PDB entry 7FNE | X-ray diffraction, 1.57 A resolution | chains A and B

Chain A:
Protein: Pre-mRNA-splicing factor 8
Source organism: Saccharomyces cerevisiae S288C
UniProt: P33334 (PRP8_YEAST); residues 1836-2090 here = UniProt positions 1836-2090
Chain sequence (258 residues; numbered 1833 to 2090; the number before each row is that of its first residue):
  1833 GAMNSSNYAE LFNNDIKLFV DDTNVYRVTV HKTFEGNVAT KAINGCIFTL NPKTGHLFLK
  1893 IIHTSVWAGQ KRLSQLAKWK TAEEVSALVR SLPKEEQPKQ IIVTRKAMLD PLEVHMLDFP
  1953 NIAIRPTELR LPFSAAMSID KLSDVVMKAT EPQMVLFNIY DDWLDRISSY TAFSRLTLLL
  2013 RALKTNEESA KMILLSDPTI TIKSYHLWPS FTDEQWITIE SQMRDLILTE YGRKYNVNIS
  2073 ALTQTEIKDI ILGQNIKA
Disordered / not traced: 2070-2090
Sequence notes: expression tag (1833-1835)
Residues lining bound ligands: N-(pentan-3-yl)-N'-(pyridin-3-yl)urea (W0C): Lys1892, Glu1915, Glu1916, Ala1919, Leu1920, Ser1923, Met1986
UniProt features mapped onto this chain:
  - mutagenesis: Asp1853 (D1853A: Alters protein folding. Severely impaired growth. Strongly reduced growth at 35 degrees Celsius; when associated with A-1854; D1853N: Reduced growth at 30 degrees Celsius ...), Asp1854 (D1854A: Reduced growth at 30 degrees Celsius. Strongly reduced growth at 16 degrees Celsius. Strongly reduced growth at 35 degrees Celsius; when associated with A-1853 ...), Thr1855 (T1855A: Reduced growth at 30 degrees Celsius. Strongly reduced growth at 16 degrees Celsius), Thr1936 (T1936A: Reduced growth at 30 degrees Celsius. Strongly reduced growth at 16 degrees Celsius), Arg1937 (R1937K: Severely impaired growth. Reduced growth at 30 degrees Celsius. Strongly reduced growth at 16 degrees Celsius)

Chain B:
Protein: A1 cistron-splicing factor AAR2
Source organism: Saccharomyces cerevisiae S288C
UniProt: P32357 (AAR2_YEAST); aligned to UniProt positions 1-317 over residues 1-317
Chain sequence (308 residues; row label = number of the first residue in the row; note: 13 numbers in that range are skipped by the numbering (no residue carries them; nothing is unmodelled there); numbers below 1 keep their minus sign (Gly-3 is residue -3)):
    -3 GAMAMNTVPF TSAPIEVTIG IDQYSFNVKE NQPFHGIKDI PIGHVHVIHF QHADNSSMRY
    57 GYWFDCRMGN FYIQYDPKDG LYKMMEERDG AKFENIVHNF KERQMMVSYP KIDEDDTWYN
   117 LTEFVQMDKI RKIVRKDENQ FSYVDSSMTT VQENEL
   166 SSSSSDPAHS LNYTVINFKS REAIRPGHEM EDFLDKSYYL NTVMLQGIFK NSSNYFGELQ
   226 FAFLNAMFFG NYGSSLQWHA MIELICSSAT VPKHMLDKLD EILYYQIKTL PEQYSDILLN
   286 ERVWNICLYS SFQKNSLHNT EKIMENKYPE LL
Disordered / not traced: -3 to 0, 166-169
Sequence notes: expression tag (-3 to 0); conflict Ser166 (Leu153 in P32357), Ser167 (Lys154 in P32357), Ser170 (Asp in P32357)
UniProt features mapped onto this chain:
  - region: Leu261 to Ile282 (Leucine-zipper)
  - modified residue: Ser253 (Phosphoserine), Thr274 (Phosphothreonine)

Interface between chain A and chain B:
Pairs across the interface - 18 pairs, chain A then chain B:
  Gln1907(A) - Met195(B)
  Gln1907(A) - Leu199(B)
  Leu1908(A) - Met195(B)  hydrophobic
  Trp1911(A) - Glu194(B)
  Trp1911(A) - Met195(B)  hydrophobic
  Trp1911(A) - Phe198(B)  hydrophobic
  Asp1942(A) - Lys184(B)  salt bridge
  Asp1942(A) - Phe198(B)
  Glu1945(A) - Lys184(B)  salt bridge
  Val1946(A) - Ile189(B)  hydrophobic
  Val1946(A) - Glu194(B)
  Val1946(A) - Phe198(B)  hydrophobic
  His1947(A) - Glu194(B)  salt bridge
  Leu1949(A) - Lys184(B)
  Leu1949(A) - Ser185(B)
  Leu1949(A) - Arg186(B)
  Leu1949(A) - Ile189(B)  hydrophobic
  Asp1950(A) - Arg186(B)  salt bridge

Overview:
9 residues of chain A and 8 residues of chain B are in contact; the contacts include 4 salt bridges. Polar
pairs include Asp1942(A)-Lys184(B), Glu1945(A)-Lys184(B) and His1947(A)-Glu194(B). Ligands of chain A:
N-(pentan-3-yl)-N'-(pyridin-3-yl)urea. UniProt lists 5 mutagenesis sites on chain A.
Here chain A is Pre-mRNA-splicing factor 8 and chain B is A1 cistron-splicing factor AAR2, both from
Saccharomyces cerevisiae S288C. Entry 7FNE (PanDDA analysis group deposition -- Aar2/RNaseH in complex with
fragment P07B07 from the F2X-Universal Library) was determined by X-ray diffraction together with 5ST0, 5ST1,
5ST2, 5ST3, 5ST4, 5ST5 and 248 further entries from the same study.
